8BEH - chains L and p of the 13 polymer chains in the assembly; structure by electron microscopy, 2.29 A resolution.

[Chain L]
Name: NADH-ubiquinone oxidoreductase chain 5
Source organism: Arabidopsis thaliana
Notes: EC 7.1.1.2
UniProt: P29388 (NU5M_ARATH); numbering as in UniProt (aligned over 1-669)
Sequence (669 residues; numbered 1 to 669; the number before each row is that of its first residue):
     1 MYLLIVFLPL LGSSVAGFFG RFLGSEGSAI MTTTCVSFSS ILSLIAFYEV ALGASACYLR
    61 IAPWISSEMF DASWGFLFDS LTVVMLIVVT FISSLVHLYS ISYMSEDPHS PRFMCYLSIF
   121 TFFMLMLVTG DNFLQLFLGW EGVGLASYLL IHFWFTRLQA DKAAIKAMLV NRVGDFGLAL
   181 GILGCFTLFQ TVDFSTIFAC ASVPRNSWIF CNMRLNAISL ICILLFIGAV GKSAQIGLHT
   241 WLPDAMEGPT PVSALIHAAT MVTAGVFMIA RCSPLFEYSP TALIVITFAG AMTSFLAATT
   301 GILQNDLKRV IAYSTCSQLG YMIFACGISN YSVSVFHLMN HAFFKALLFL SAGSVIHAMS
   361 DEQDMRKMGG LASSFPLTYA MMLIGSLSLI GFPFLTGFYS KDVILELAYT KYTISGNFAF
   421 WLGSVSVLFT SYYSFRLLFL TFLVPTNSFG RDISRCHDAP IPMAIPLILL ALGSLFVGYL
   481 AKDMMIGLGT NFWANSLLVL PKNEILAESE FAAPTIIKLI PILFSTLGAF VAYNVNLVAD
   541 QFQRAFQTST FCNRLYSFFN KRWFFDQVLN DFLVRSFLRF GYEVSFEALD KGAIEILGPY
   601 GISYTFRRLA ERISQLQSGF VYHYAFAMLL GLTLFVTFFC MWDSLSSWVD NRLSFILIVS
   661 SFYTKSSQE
Disordered / not traced: 590-669
Differences from the reference sequence: variant Phe91 (Ser in P29388), Phe288 (Ser in P29388), Leu537 (Pro in P29388)
Ligand contacts:
  - 1,2-diacyl-glycerol-3-sn-phosphate (3PH), molecule 1: Ile30, Thr33, Thr34, Ser37, Phe38, Ile41, Leu98, Ile101, Pro460, Ile461, Pro462, Ile465
  - 1,2-diacyl-glycerol-3-sn-phosphate (3PH), molecule 2: Phe295, Phe558, Phe559, Trp563
  - phosphatidylcholine (PC7; (7S)-4-hydroxy-N,N,N-trimethyl-9-oxo-7-[(palmitoyloxy)methyl]-3,5,8-trioxa-4-phosphahexacosan-1-aminium 4-oxide): Phe295, Ile302, Leu303, Val425, Leu428, Phe429, Tyr432, Val531, Val535, Asn536, Ala539, Phe542, Gln543, Phe546, Leu555, Tyr556, Phe559
  - phosphatidylglycerol (PGT; (1S)-2-{[{[(2R)-2,3-dihydroxypropyl]oxy}(hydroxy)phosphoryl]oxy}-1-[(palmitoyloxy)methyl]ethyl stearate): Leu10, Ser13, Ser14, Gly17, Phe18, His109, Arg112, Cys115, Tyr116, Ile119, Phe123, Leu145, Leu149, Phe155
  - phosphatidylethanolamine (PTY): Phe176, Phe210, Cys211, Leu215, Asn216, Ser219, Leu220, Ile223, Leu224, Phe226, Ile227, Ile236, Thr281, Val285, Ala289

[Chain p]
Name: NADH dehydrogenase [ubiquinone] 1 beta subcomplex subunit 10-B
Source organism: Arabidopsis thaliana
UniProt: Q94C12 (NDBAB_ARATH); numbering as in UniProt (aligned over 1-106)
Sequence (106 residues; numbered 1 to 106; the number before each row is that of its first residue):
     1 MGRKKGLPEF EESAPDGFDP ENPYKDPVAM VEMREHIVRE KWIQIEKAKI LREKVKWCYR
    61 VEGVNHYQKC RHLVQQYLDS TRGVGWGKDH RPISLHGPKP EAVEAE
Disordered / not traced: 1, 92-106
Disulfides: Cys58-Cys70

[Chain L / chain p interface]
Pairs across the interface - 41 pairs, chain L then chain p:
  Tyr58(L) - Arg60(p)
  Glu68(L) - Trp42(p)
  Glu68(L) - Ile45(p)
  Glu68(L) - Lys49(p)
  Glu68(L) - Gly85(p)
  Glu68(L) - Trp86(p)  hydrogen bond (side chain-backbone)
  Met69(L) - Ile45(p)  hydrophobic
  Met69(L) - Ala48(p)  hydrophobic
  Met69(L) - Arg52(p)  hydrogen bond (backbone-side chain)
  Met69(L) - Thr81(p)
  Met69(L) - Val84(p)  hydrophobic
  Asp71(L) - Arg52(p)  salt bridge
  Asp131(L) - Arg60(p)  salt bridge
  Thr187(L) - Lys88(p)
  Phe189(L) - Tyr77(p)  hydrogen bond (backbone-side chain)
  Gln190(L) - Arg52(p)  hydrogen bond (backbone-side chain)
  Gln190(L) - Tyr77(p)  hydrogen bond (backbone-side chain)
  Thr191(L) - Arg52(p)
  Thr191(L) - Tyr77(p)
  Asp193(L) - Lys56(p)
  Asp193(L) - Arg60(p)  salt bridge
  Ser195(L) - Tyr59(p)
  Ser195(L) - Arg60(p)  hydrogen bond
  Thr196(L) - Arg52(p)
  Thr196(L) - Lys56(p)
  Phe198(L) - Tyr59(p)
  Phe198(L) - His66(p)
  Ala199(L) - Val55(p)  hydrophobic
  Ala199(L) - Tyr59(p)
  Ala199(L) - Val74(p)
  Cys200(L) - Tyr77(p)  hydrophobic
  Val203(L) - Leu78(p)  hydrophobic
  Trp208(L) - Lys88(p)
  Pro274(L) - Tyr59(p)
  Tyr278(L) - Tyr67(p)  hydrogen bond
  Ala494(L) - Val64(p)
  Asn495(L) - Tyr59(p)  hydrogen bond
  Asn495(L) - Gly63(p)  hydrogen bond (side chain-backbone)
  Asn495(L) - Val64(p)  hydrogen bond (side chain-backbone)
  Asn495(L) - His66(p)
  Leu498(L) - Tyr67(p)
Interface residues without a listed pair, chain L (24 interface residues in all): Leu77, Ser202
Interface residues without a listed pair, chain p (22 interface residues in all): Trp57

[Summary]
Chain L and chain p form an interface of 24 and 22 residues respectively, with 10 hydrogen bonds and 3 salt
bridges. Polar pairs include Asp71(L)-Arg52(p), Asp131(L)-Arg60(p) and Asp193(L)-Arg60(p). Chain L binds
1,2-diacyl-glycerol-3-sn-phosphate, phosphatidylglycerol, phosphatidylethanolamine and phosphatidylcholine.
Here chain L is NADH-ubiquinone oxidoreductase chain 5 and chain p is NADH dehydrogenase [ubiquinone] 1 beta
subcomplex subunit 10-B, both from Arabidopsis thaliana. Entry 8BEH (Cryo-EM structure of the Arabidopsis
thaliana I+III2 supercomplex (CI membrane tip)) was determined by electron microscopy, deposited together with
8BED, 8BEE, 8BEF, 8BEL, 8BEP, 8BPX, 8BQ5 and 8BQ6.
